PDB entry 8VER | X-ray diffraction, 2.80 A resolution | chains A and C of the 6 polymer chains in the assembly

== Chain A (and C) ==
Name: Endoribonuclease YicC
From: Escherichia coli
Notes: EC 3.1.26.-; chain C of this document is another copy of the same molecule, construct and numbering; everything in this record applies to it too
UniProt: P23839 (YICC_ECOLI); numbering as in UniProt (aligned over 1-287)
Sequence (289 residues; numbered -1 to 287; the number before each row is that of its first residue; numbers below 1 keep their minus sign (Gly-1 is residue -1)):
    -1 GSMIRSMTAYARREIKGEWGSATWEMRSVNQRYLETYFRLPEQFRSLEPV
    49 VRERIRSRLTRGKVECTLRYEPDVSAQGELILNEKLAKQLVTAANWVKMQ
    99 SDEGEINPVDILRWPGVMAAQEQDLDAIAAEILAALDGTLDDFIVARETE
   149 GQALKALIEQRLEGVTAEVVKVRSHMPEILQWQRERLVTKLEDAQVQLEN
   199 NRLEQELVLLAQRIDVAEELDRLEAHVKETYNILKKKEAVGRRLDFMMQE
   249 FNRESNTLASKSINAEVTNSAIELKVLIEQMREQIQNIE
Unresolved in the structure: -1 to 0, 76 (chain C: -1 to 0, 194-198)
Sequence notes: expression tag (-1 to 0); engineered mutation Thr187 (Ala in P23839)

== Interface between chain A and chain C ==
Contacting residue pairs (87):
  Thr6(A) - Arg50(C)
  Tyr8(A) - Arg43(C)
  Tyr8(A) - Ser44(C)
  Tyr8(A) - Pro47(C)
  Glu23(A) - Arg43(C)
  Arg25(A) - Glu46(C)  salt bridge
  Arg67(A) - Arg43(C)
  Val72(A) - Leu84(C)  hydrophobic
  Ser73(A) - Gln87(C)  hydrogen bond
  Glu77(A) - Gln87(C)
  Glu77(A) - Thr90(C)  hydrogen bond
  Leu78(A) - Gln87(C)
  Leu78(A) - Leu88(C)  hydrophobic
  Leu80(A) - Trp94(C)  hydrophobic
  Glu82(A) - Trp94(C)
  Ala85(A) - Trp94(C)  hydrophobic
  Val89(A) - Ser99(C)
  Lys96(A) - Glu101(C)  salt bridge
  Gly102(A) - Glu101(C)
  Glu103(A) - Glu101(C)
  Glu103(A) - Gly102(C)  hydrogen bond (side chain-backbone)
  Ile104(A) - Ser99(C)
  Ile104(A) - Glu101(C)  hydrogen bond (backbone-side chain)
  Ile104(A) - Gly102(C)
  Asn105(A) - Glu103(C)
  Pro106(A) - Ala92(C)
  Pro106(A) - Val95(C)  hydrophobic
  Pro106(A) - Lys96(C)
  Pro106(A) - Glu103(C)
  Val107(A) - Asp108(C)
  Ile109(A) - Val95(C)  hydrophobic
  Leu110(A) - Ala92(C)  hydrophobic
  Leu110(A) - Val95(C)  hydrophobic
  Leu110(A) - Trp112(C)
  Arg111(A) - Trp112(C)
  Met116(A) - Trp112(C)  hydrophobic
  Trp180(A) - Glu216(C)
  Gln181(A) - Gln210(C)  hydrogen bond
  Arg184(A) - Asp213(C)  salt bridge
  Arg184(A) - Glu216(C)  salt bridge
  Leu185(A) - Val206(C)
  Leu185(A) - Ala209(C)
  Leu185(A) - Gln210(C)
  Lys188(A) - Gln181(C)  hydrogen bond
  Lys188(A) - Ala209(C)
  Lys188(A) - Ile212(C)
  Lys188(A) - Asp213(C)  salt bridge
  Asp191(A) - Arg182(C)
  Ala192(A) - Leu185(C)  hydrophobic
  Val194(A) - Leu189(C)  hydrophobic
  Glu197(A) - Gln193(C)  hydrogen bond
  Arg200(A) - Leu201(C)  hydrogen bond (side chain-backbone)
  Arg200(A) - Glu202(C)
  Arg200(A) - Gln203(C)
  Glu204(A) - Gln203(C)
  Leu205(A) - Val206(C)  hydrophobic
  Leu208(A) - Val206(C)  hydrophobic
  Leu208(A) - Leu207(C)  hydrophobic
  Ile212(A) - Gln210(C)
  Ala257(A) - Glu248(C)
  Ala257(A) - Arg251(C)
  Ser258(A) - Arg251(C)
  Ile261(A) - Gln210(C)
  Ile261(A) - Arg220(C)  hydrogen bond (backbone-side chain)
  Ala263(A) - Arg220(C)
  Thr266(A) - His224(C)
  Thr266(A) - Glu248(C)
  Asn267(A) - Met245(C)
  Ile270(A) - Arg241(C)
  Ile270(A) - Met245(C)  hydrophobic
  Ile270(A) - Glu248(C)
  Glu271(A) - Arg241(C)  salt bridge
  Lys273(A) - Phe244(C)
  Lys273(A) - Gln247(C)
  Val274(A) - Arg241(C)
  Val274(A) - Phe244(C)
  Glu277(A) - Arg30(C)  salt bridge
  Glu277(A) - Tyr31(C)  hydrogen bond
  Glu277(A) - Arg240(C)  salt bridge
  Glu277(A) - Phe244(C)
  Arg280(A) - Arg30(C)
  Arg280(A) - Tyr31(C)
  Glu281(A) - Tyr31(C)
  Glu281(A) - Leu32(C)
  Glu281(A) - Arg54(C)  salt bridge
  Gln284(A) - Tyr31(C)
  Gln284(A) - Leu32(C)  hydrogen bond (side chain-backbone)
Other interface residues (no listed pair), chain A (60 interface residues in all): Arg10, Val27, Thr65, Lys86, Leu189, Leu201, Asn262, Asn285
Other interface residues (no listed pair), chain C (58 interface residues in all): Glu33, Thr58, Asn81, Ala91, Gln98, Ile104, Ile109, Val186, Leu205, Ala215, Glu227

== Summary ==
Chain A and chain C form an interface of 60 and 58 residues respectively, with 11 hydrogen bonds and 9 salt
bridges. Among the polar pairs are Arg25(A)-Glu46(C), Lys96(A)-Glu101(C) and Arg184(A)-Asp213(C).
Chain A and chain C are both Endoribonuclease YicC (Escherichia coli); the structure, Structure of YicC
endoribonuclease, was determined by X-ray diffraction, deposited together with 8VES.
